Entry 9G9J (electron microscopy, 3.05 A resolution); this record covers chains G and R of the 9 polymer chains in the assembly.

[Chain G]
Molecule: CRISPR system Cms protein Csm4
Organism: Enterococcus italicus DSM 15952
UniProt: E6LHV4 (CSM4_ENTI1); residues 1-307 here = UniProt positions 1-307
Sequence (307 residues; each row starts with the number of its first residue):
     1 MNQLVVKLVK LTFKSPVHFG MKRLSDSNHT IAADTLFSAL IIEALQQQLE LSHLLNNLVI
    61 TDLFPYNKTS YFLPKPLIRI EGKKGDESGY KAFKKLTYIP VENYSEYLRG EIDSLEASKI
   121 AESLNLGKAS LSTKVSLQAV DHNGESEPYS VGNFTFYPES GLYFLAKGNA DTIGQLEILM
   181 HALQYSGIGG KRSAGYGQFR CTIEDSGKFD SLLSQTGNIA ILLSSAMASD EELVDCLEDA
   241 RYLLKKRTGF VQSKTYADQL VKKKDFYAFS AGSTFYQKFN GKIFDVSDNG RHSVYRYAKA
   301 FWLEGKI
Disordered / not traced: 1-3, 82-88
Small-molecule neighbours: pNppA3 (A1II9; adenosine-5'-[(beta,gamma)-imido]triphosphate-adenosine-monophosphate-adenosine-monophosphate): Arg79, Ile80, Tyr90, Lys91

[Chain R]
Molecule: crRNA
Organism: Enterococcus italicus DSM 15952
Sequence (45 nucleotides; each row starts with the number of its first residue; numbers below 1 keep their minus sign (A-7 is residue -7)):
    -7 ACGAGAACAU GCGCGACAUU CCGAAGAACG CUGAAGCGCU GGGGG
Disordered / not traced: 18-37

[Interface between chain G and chain R]
Residue-residue contacts (62):
  His18(G) with A-4(R), salt bridge to the phosphate
  Gly20(G) with G-5(R), sugar contact; A-4(R), phosphate contact
  Met21(G) with G-5(R), base contact
  Lys22(G) with G-5(R), hydrogen bond to the base
  Arg23(G) with G-5(R), hydrogen bond to the sugar
  Leu24(G) with A-1(R), base contact
  Thr35(G) with C-6(R), phosphate contact; G-5(R), hydrogen bond to the phosphate
  Ser38(G) with C-6(R), hydrogen bond to the sugar
  Ala39(G) with C-6(R), base contact
  Ile41(G) with A-7(R), phosphate contact
  Ile42(G) with A-7(R), phosphate contact; C-6(R), phosphate contact
  Leu45(G) with A-7(R), base contact
  Thr133(G) with A1(R), base contact
  Lys134(G) with A1(R), phosphate contact
  Val135(G) with A-1(R), hydrogen bond to the sugar; C0(R), sugar contact; A1(R), hydrogen bond to the phosphate
  Ser136(G) with A-1(R), sugar contact
  Leu137(G) with A-1(R), phosphate contact; C0(R), hydrogen bond to the phosphate; U2(R), sugar contact
  Gln138(G) with A-1(R), sugar contact; C0(R), hydrogen bond to the phosphate
  Ser146(G) with U2(R), base contact
  Pro148(G) with A1(R), base contact
  Tyr149(G) with A-1(R), stacking on the base
  Leu183(G) with C-6(R), base contact
  Gly187(G) with C-6(R), hydrogen bond to the base
  Ile188(G) with C-6(R), base contact
  Gly189(G) with C-6(R), hydrogen bond to the sugar
  Gly190(G) with A-4(R), phosphate contact; G-3(R), phosphate contact
  Lys191(G) with G-3(R), phosphate contact; A-1(R), hydrogen bond to the base
  Arg192(G) with C-6(R), base contact; G-3(R), phosphate contact
  Ser193(G) with A-2(R), phosphate contact
  Arg247(G) with G-5(R), salt bridge to the phosphate
  Thr248(G) with G-5(R), hydrogen bond to the base
  Gly249(G) with G-5(R), base contact
  Phe250(G) with C-6(R), phosphate contact; G-5(R), base contact; A-4(R), stacking on the base
  Val251(G) with A-7(R), sugar contact; C-6(R), phosphate contact
  Gln252(G) with A-7(R), hydrogen bond to the sugar; C-6(R), hydrogen bond to the phosphate; A-4(R), hydrogen bond to the phosphate; G-3(R), sugar contact
  Ser253(G) with A-7(R), base contact
  Leu260(G) with A-4(R), base contact; G-3(R), base contact
  Lys262(G) with G-5(R), hydrogen bond to the base
  Lys263(G) with C-6(R), salt bridge to the phosphate; G-5(R), salt bridge to the phosphate
  His292(G) with A-7(R), stacking on the base
  Ser293(G) with A-7(R), base contact
  Tyr295(G) with A-7(R), sugar contact
  Arg296(G) with G-5(R), salt bridge to the phosphate
Also at the interface, not in a pair above, chain G (45 interface residues in all): Ser186, Val294

[Overview]
Chain G and chain R form an interface of 45 and 10 residues respectively, with 16 hydrogen bonds, 5 salt
bridges and 3 aromatic stacking contacts. Polar pairs include Lys22(G)-G-5(R), Gly187(G)-C-6(R) and
Lys191(G)-A-1(R). Bound to chain G: pNppA3.
Here chain G is CRISPR system Cms protein Csm4 and chain R is crRNA, both from Enterococcus italicus DSM
15952. Entry 9G9J (CryoEM structure of Enterococcus italicus Csm-crRNA complex bound to pNppA3 and AMPNPP) was
determined by electron microscopy, deposited together with 9G9A, 9G9B, 9G9C, 9G9D, 9G9E, 9G9F and 4 further
entries.
